8U4T - chains L and R of the 12 polymer chains in the assembly; structure by electron microscopy, 3.38 A resolution.

Chain L:
Molecule: REGN7663 Fab light chain
Organism: Homo sapiens
Notes: antibody fragment or engineered binder
Amino-acid sequence (219 residues; each row starts with the number of its first residue):
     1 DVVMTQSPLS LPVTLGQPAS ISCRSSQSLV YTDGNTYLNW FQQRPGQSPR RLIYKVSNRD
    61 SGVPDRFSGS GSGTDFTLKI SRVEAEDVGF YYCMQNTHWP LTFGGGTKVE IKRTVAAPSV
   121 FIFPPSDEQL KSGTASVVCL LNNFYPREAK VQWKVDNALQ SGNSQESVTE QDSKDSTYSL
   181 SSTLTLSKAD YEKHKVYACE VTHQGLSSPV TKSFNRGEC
Disordered / not traced: 113-219
Disulfide bonds: Cys23-Cys93

Chain R:
Molecule: C-X-C chemokine receptor type 4
Organism: Homo sapiens
UniProt: P61073 (CXCR4_HUMAN); residues 2-352 carry their UniProt numbers (351 of 613 residues fall inside the UniProt entry; the rest is not from it)
Amino-acid sequence (632 residues; each row starts with the number of its first residue; numbers below 1 keep their minus sign (Met-17 is residue -17)):
   -17 MKTIIALSYI FCLVFAGAPE GISIYTSDNY TEEMGSGDYD SMKEPCFREE NANFNKIFLP
    43 TIYSIIFLTG IVGNGLVILV MGYQKKLRSM TDKYRLHLSV ADLLFVITLP FWAVDAVANW
   103 YFGNFLCKAV HVIYTVSLYS SVLILAFISL DRYLAIVHAT NSQRPRKLLA EKVVYVGVWI
   163 PALLLTIPDF IFANVSEADD RYICDRFYPN DLWVVVFQFQ HIMVGLILPG IVILSCYCII
   223 ISKLSHSKGH QKRKALKTTV ILILAFFACW LPYYIGISID SFILLEIIKQ GCEFENTVHK
   283 WISITEALAF FHCCLNPILY AFLGAKFKTS AQHALTSVSR GSSLKILSKG KRGGHSSVST
   343 ESESSSFHSS GRPLEVLFQG PGGGGSVSKG EELFTGVVPI LVELDGDVNG HKFSVSGEGE
   403 GDATYGKLTL KFICTTGKLP VPWPTLVTTL TYGVQCFSRY PDHMKQHDFF KSAMPEGYVQ
   463 ERTIFFKDDG NYKTRAEVKF EGDTLVNRIE LKGIDFKEDG NILGHKLEYN YNSHNVYIMA
   523 DKQKNGIKVN FKIRHNIEDG SVQLADHYQQ NTPIGDGPVL LPDNHYLSTQ SKLSKDPNEK
   583 RDHMVLLEFV TAAGITLGMD ELYKDYKDDD DK
Disordered / not traced: -17 to 23, 229-234, 307-614
Sequence notes: initiating methionine (-17); expression tag (-16 to 1); conflict Ser119 (Asn in P61073)
Disulfide bonds: Cys28-Cys274, Cys109-Cys186
Residues lining bound ligands:
  - D21 ((2R)-1-(hexadecanoyloxy)-3-(phosphonooxy)propan-2-yl (9Z)-octadec-9-enoate), molecule 1: Glu31, Thr279, Lys282, Trp283, Ile286, Leu290
  - D21, molecule 2: Phe36, Phe40, Ile44

How chain L and chain R interact:
Contacting residue pairs (6; chain L residue first):
  Asp33(L) with Glu32(R)
  Arg51(L) with Asp181(R), salt bridge
  Tyr54(L) with Asp182(R), hydrogen bond
  Lys55(L) with Asp182(R), salt bridge
  Asn58(L) with Asp182(R)
  Trp99(L) with Phe29(R), hydrophobic
Also at the interface, not in a pair above, chain R (5 interface residues in all): Lys38

In short:
6 residues of chain L face 5 of chain R across their interface; the contacts include 1 hydrogen bond and 2
salt bridges. Among the polar pairs are Arg51(L)-Asp181(R), Lys55(L)-Asp182(R) and Tyr54(L)-Asp182(R). Chain R
binds compound D21.
Here chain L is REGN7663 Fab light chain and chain R is C-X-C chemokine receptor type 4, both from Homo
sapiens. Entry 8U4T (Structure of tetrameric CXCR4 in complex with REGN7663 Fab) was determined by electron
microscopy together with 8U4N, 8U4O, 8U4P, 8U4Q, 8U4R and 8U4S from the same study.
